5F34 - chain A; structure by X-ray diffraction, 3.28 A resolution.

# Chain A
Name: Phosphatidylinositol mannoside acyltransferase
Organism: Mycobacterium smegmatis str. MC2 155
Notes: EC 2.3.1.-
Reference sequence: A0QWG5 (ACYLT_MYCS2); numbering as in UniProt (aligned over 13-304)
Chain sequence (308 residues; numbered 5 to 312; the number before each row is that of its first residue):
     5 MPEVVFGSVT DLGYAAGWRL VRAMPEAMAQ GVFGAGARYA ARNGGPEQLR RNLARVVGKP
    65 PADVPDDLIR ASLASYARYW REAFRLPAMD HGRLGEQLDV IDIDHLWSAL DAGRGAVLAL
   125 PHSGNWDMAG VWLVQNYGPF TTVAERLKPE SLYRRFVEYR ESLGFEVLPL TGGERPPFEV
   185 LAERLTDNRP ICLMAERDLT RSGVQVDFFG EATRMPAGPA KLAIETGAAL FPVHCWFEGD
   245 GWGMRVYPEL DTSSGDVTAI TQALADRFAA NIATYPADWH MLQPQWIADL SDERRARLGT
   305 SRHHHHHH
Disordered / not traced: 5-49, 303-312
Construct notes: initiating methionine (5); expression tag (6-12, 305-312)
Small-molecule neighbours: HD6 ([[(2R,3S,4R,5R)-5-(6-aminopurin-9-yl)-4-oxidanyl-3-phosphonooxy-oxolan-2-yl]methoxy-oxidanyl-phosphoryl] [(3S)-4-[[3-(2-hexadecylsulfanylethylamino)-3-oxidanylidene-propyl]amino]-2,2-dimethyl-3-oxidanyl-4-oxidanylidene-butyl] hydrogen phosphate): Val104, Leu122, Leu124, His126, Trp130, Asp131, Ala133, Gly134, Leu137, Phe144, Thr146, Val147, Ala148, Glu149, Arg164, Phe169, Pro180, Phe182, Cys196, Leu197, Met198, Ser206, Pro220, Ala221, Gly222, Glu229, Val237
Curated features (UniProtKB/Swiss-Prot):
  - active site: His126 (Proton acceptor), Glu200
  - binding site (hexadecanoyl-CoA): His126, Arg164, Ser206, Glu229
  - mutagenesis: His126 (H126A: Loss of transferase activity), Asp131 (D131A: 65% decrease in transferase activity), Glu149 (E149A: 25% decrease in transferase activity), Arg164 (R164A: 20% decrease in transferase activity), Phe182 (F182W: Loss of transferase activity; when associated with W-197), Leu197 (L197W: Loss of transferase activity; when associated with W-182), Glu200 (E200A: Loss of transferase activity), His284 (H284A: 50% decrease in transferase activity)
What the authors report for this chain:
  - mutagenesis - F182W/L197W: abolished catalytic activity on palmitoyl-CoA
  - binding site for HD6: Phe182, Leu197 (proposed by the authors, not directly observed)
  - binding site for HD6: His126, Glu149, Arg164 (from molecular simulation)
  - contacts within the chain: His126-Glu200
  - catalytic residues: His126, Glu200 (proposed by the authors, not directly observed)
  - binding site for HD6: Glu149 to Pro153, Leu174 to Pro180, Pro181 to Thr190, Ala221 to Thr230
  - mutagenesis - F182W/L197W: abolished catalytic activity on PIM2
  - mutagenesis - D131A, E149A, R164A, H284A: decreased catalytic activity on PIM2
  - mutagenesis - E149A, R164A, H284A: unchanged catalytic activity on palmitoyl-CoA
  - mutagenesis - H126A, E200A: abolished catalytic activity

# Overview
Ligands of chain A: compound HD6. UniProt lists active-site residues His126 and Glu200, 4
hexadecanoyl-CoA-binding residues and 8 mutagenesis sites. The paper reports catalytic residues His126 and
Glu200; D131A, E149A and R164A, among others, reduce catalytic activity on PIM2; 7 substitutions were tested
in all.
Chain A is Phosphatidylinositol mannoside acyltransferase (Mycobacterium smegmatis str. MC2 155); the
structure, Crystal structure of membrane associated PatA from Mycobacterium smegmatis in complex with
S-hexadecyl Coenzyme A - ..., was determined by X-ray diffraction (same publication as 5F2T, 5F2Z and 5F31).
